PDB entry 9G9F | electron microscopy, 2.93 A resolution | chains H and T of the 10 polymer chains in the assembly

# Chain H
Name: CRISPR system Cms protein Csm5
From: Enterococcus italicus DSM 15952
UniProt: E6LHV3 (CSM5_ENTI1); numbering as in UniProt (aligned over 1-349)
Chain sequence (379 residues; each row starts with the number of its first residue):
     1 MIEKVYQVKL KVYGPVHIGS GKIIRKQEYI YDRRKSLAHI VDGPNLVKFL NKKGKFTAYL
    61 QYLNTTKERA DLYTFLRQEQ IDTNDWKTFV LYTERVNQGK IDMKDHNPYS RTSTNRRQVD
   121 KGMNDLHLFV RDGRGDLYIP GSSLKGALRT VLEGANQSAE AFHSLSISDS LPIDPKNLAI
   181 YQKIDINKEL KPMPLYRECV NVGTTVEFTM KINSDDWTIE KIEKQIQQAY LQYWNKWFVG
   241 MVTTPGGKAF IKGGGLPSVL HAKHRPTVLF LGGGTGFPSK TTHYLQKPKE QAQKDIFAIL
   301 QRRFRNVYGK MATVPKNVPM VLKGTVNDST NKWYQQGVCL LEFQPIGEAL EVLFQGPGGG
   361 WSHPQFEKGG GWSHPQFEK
Not modelled in the structure: 1-11, 101-121, 155-160, 203-207, 261-265, 282-286, 322-325, 346-379
Construct notes: expression tag (350-379)

# Chain T
Molecule: CTR
Sequence (47 nucleotides; numbered 1 to 47; the number before each row is that of its first residue):
     1 CCCCCAGCGC UUCAGCGUUC UUCGGAAUGU CGCGCAUUGG CAUGGAA
Not modelled in the structure: 1-10, 43-47

# Chain H / chain T interface
Contacting residue pairs (16; chain H residue first):
  Arg25(H) with G15(T), salt bridge to the phosphate; C16(T), salt bridge to the phosphate
  Lys26(H) with A14(T), salt bridge to the phosphate; G15(T), phosphate contact
  Glu68(H) with A14(T), sugar contact
  Arg69(H) with A14(T), phosphate contact
  Lys100(H) with A14(T), salt bridge to the phosphate
  Asn124(H) with A14(T), hydrogen bond to the phosphate; G15(T), hydrogen bond to the phosphate
  Pro192(H) with A14(T), base contact
  Met193(H) with G15(T), base contact
  Pro194(H) with A14(T), base contact; G15(T), sugar contact
  Leu195(H) with G15(T), base contact; C16(T), base contact
  Phe304(H) with G17(T), base contact
Other interface residues (no listed pair), chain H (13 interface residues in all): Gly122, Asp125
Other interface residues (no listed pair), chain T (5 interface residues in all): C13

# In short
13 residues of chain H and 5 residues of chain T are in contact, with 2 hydrogen bonds and 4 salt bridges.
Polar contacts include Asn124(H)-A14(T), Asn124(H)-G15(T) and Arg25(H)-G15(T).
Chain H is CRISPR system Cms protein Csm5 (Enterococcus italicus DSM 15952) and chain T is CTR; the structure,
CryoEM structure of Enterococcus italicus Csm-crRNA-CTR complex bound to AMPNPP, was determined by electron
microscopy (same publication as 9G9A, 9G9B, 9G9C, 9G9D, 9G9E, 9G9G and 4 further entries).
